Entry 9E92 (X-ray diffraction, 1.50 A resolution); this record covers chains A and B.

# Chain A (and B)
Molecule: R699
Source organism: Acanthamoeba polyphaga mimivirus
Notes: chain B of this document is another copy of the same molecule, construct and numbering; everything in this record applies to it too
Reference sequence: Q5UNV6 (YR699_MIMIV); residue numbers follow UniProt; this construct covers 2-455
Sequence (458 residues; each row starts with the number of its first residue; numbers below 1 keep their minus sign (Gly-2 is residue -2)):
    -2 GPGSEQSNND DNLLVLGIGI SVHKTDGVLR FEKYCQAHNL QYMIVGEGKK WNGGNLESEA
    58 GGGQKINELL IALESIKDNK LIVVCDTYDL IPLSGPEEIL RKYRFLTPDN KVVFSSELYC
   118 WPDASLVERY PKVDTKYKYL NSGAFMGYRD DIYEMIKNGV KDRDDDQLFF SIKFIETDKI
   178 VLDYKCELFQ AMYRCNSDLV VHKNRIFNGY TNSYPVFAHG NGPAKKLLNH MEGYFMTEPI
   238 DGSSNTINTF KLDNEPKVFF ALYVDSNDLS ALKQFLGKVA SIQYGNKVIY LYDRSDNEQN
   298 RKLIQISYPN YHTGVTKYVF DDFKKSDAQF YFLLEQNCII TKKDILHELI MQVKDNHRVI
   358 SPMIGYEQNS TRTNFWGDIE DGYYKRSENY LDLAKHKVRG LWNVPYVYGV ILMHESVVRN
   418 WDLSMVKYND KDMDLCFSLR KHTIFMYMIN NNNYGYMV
Disordered / not traced: -2 to 7 (chain B: -2 to 8, 50-57)
Construct notes: expression tag (-2 to 1)
Bound ions: Mn2+: Asp83, Asp86, His216 (together with UDP)
Ligand contacts:
  - beta-D-glucopyranose (BGC), molecule 1: Val198, His227, Met228, Tyr231, Glu385, Asn386, Asp389
  - beta-D-glucopyranose (BGC), molecule 2: Tyr260, Val261, Asp262, Arg291, Glu332, Gln333, Asn334, Tyr405, Lys428
  - beta-D-galactopyranose (GAL): Asn334, Tyr363, Arg369, Thr370, Asn371, Phe372, Trp373, Tyr403, Tyr405, Asp429, Met454
  - UDP (uridine-5'-diphosphate): Ile15, Gly16, Ile17, Trp48, Leu53, Lys62, Asp83, Thr84, Tyr85, Asp86, His216, Asn218, Gly219, Lys222

# Interface between chain A and chain B
Contacting residue pairs (61; chain A residue first):
  Glu95(A) with Gly239(B), hydrogen bond (side chain-backbone); Ser240(B)
  Arg98(A) with Asp238(B), salt bridge; Ser240(B), hydrogen bond
  Lys99(A) with Gly239(B); Ser240(B); Thr243(B)
  Phe102(A) with Thr243(B); Ile244(B), hydrophobic
  Glu184(A) with Thr243(B), hydrogen bond
  Val197(A) with Lys394(B); Val395(B), hydrophobic
  His199(A) with Gly230(B); Tyr231(B); Val395(B); Trp399(B)
  Lys200(A) with Gly230(B); Tyr231(B); Phe232(B); Met233(B); Ile237(B)
  Asn201(A) with Met233(B)
  Arg202(A) with Ile237(B); Gly239(B)
  Phe204(A) with His393(B); Lys394(B); Arg396(B)
  Asn209(A) with Asn242(B); Arg396(B); Asn448(B), hydrogen bond (side chain-backbone)
  Tyr211(A) with Ile237(B), hydrophobic; Arg396(B)
  Gly230(A) with His199(B); Lys200(B)
  Tyr231(A) with His199(B); Lys200(B)
  Phe232(A) with Lys200(B)
  Met233(A) with Lys200(B); Asn201(B)
  Ile237(A) with Lys200(B)
  Asp238(A) with Arg98(B), salt bridge
  Gly239(A) with Glu95(B), hydrogen bond (backbone-side chain); Lys99(B)
  Ser240(A) with Glu95(B); Arg98(B), hydrogen bond
  Asn242(A) with Asn209(B)
  Thr243(A) with Lys99(B); Phe102(B); Glu184(B), hydrogen bond
  Ile244(A) with Phe102(B), hydrophobic
  His393(A) with Phe204(B)
  Lys394(A) with Val197(B); Phe204(B)
  Val395(A) with Val197(B), hydrophobic; His199(B); Phe204(B), hydrophobic
  Arg396(A) with Phe204(B); Asn209(B); Tyr211(B)
  Trp399(A) with His199(B)
  Asn448(A) with Asn209(B), hydrogen bond (backbone-side chain)
Other interface residues (no listed pair), chain A (31 interface residues in all): Gly206
Other interface residues (no listed pair), chain B (33 interface residues in all): Ser194, Arg202, Gly206, Asn449

# Overview
31 residues of chain A face 33 of chain B across their interface; the contacts include 8 hydrogen bonds and 2
salt bridges. Polar pairs include Arg98(A)-Asp238(B), Glu95(A)-Gly239(B) and Arg98(A)-Ser240(B). Ligands of
chain A: UDP, beta-D-glucopyranose and beta-D-galactopyranose.
Chain A and chain B are both R699 (Acanthamoeba polyphaga mimivirus); the structure, Acanthamoeba Polyphaga
Mimivirus R699, was determined by X-ray diffraction together with 9DYT and 9DZS from the same study.
